4BSU - chains F and H of the 4 polymer chains in the assembly; structure by X-ray diffraction, 3.20 A resolution.

[Chain F]
Name: Leucine-rich repeat-containing G-protein coupled receptor 5
Organism: Homo sapiens
Reference sequence: O75473 (LGR5_HUMAN); residues 22-543 here = UniProt positions 22-543
Sequence (539 residues; numbered 8 to 546; the number before each row is that of its first residue):
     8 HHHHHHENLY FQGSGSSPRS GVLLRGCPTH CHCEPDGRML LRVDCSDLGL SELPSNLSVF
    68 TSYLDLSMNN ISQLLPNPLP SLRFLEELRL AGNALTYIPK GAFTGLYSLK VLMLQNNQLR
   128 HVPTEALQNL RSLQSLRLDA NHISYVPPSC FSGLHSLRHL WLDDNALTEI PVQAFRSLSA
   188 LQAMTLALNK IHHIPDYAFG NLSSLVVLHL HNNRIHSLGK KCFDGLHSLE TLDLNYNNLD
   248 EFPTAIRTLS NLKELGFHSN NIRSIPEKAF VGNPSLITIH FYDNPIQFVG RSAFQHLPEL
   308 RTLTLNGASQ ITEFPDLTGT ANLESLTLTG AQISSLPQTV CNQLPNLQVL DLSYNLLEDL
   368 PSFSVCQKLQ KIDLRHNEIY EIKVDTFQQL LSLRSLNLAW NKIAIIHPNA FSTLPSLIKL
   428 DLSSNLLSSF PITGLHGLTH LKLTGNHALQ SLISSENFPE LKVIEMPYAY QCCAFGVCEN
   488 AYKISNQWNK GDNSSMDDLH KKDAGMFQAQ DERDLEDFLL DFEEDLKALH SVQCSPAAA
Unresolved in the structure: 8-29, 486-536, 544-546
Construct notes: expression tag (8-21, 544-546)
UniProt features mapped onto this chain:
  - glycosylation (N-linked (GlcNAc...) asparagine): Asn-63, Asn-77, Asn-208, Asn-500
  - mutagenesis: Asp-146 (D146F: Abolishes activation of Wnt signaling), Asp-170 (D170F: Abolishes activation of Wnt signaling), Ala-190 (A190D: Abolishes activation of Wnt signaling)
Disulfides: Cys-34/Cys-40, Cys-38/Cys-52, Cys-348/Cys-373, Cys-479/Cys-541
Glycans and other covalent adducts: N-acetylglucosamine (NAG) linked to Asn-77, Asn-208
From the paper describing this entry:
  - mutagenesis - S458R: decreased signaling with R-spondin-1 (chain H)
  - mutagenesis - L459R: increased signaling with R-spondin-1 (chain H)
  - mutagenesis - Y289A/D290A, Y289W/D290A, H454A: unchanged signaling with R-spondin-1 (chain H)

[Chain H]
Name: R-spondin-1
Organism: Homo sapiens
Reference sequence: Q2MKA7 (RSPO1_HUMAN); residue numbers follow UniProt; this construct covers 31-146
Sequence (126 residues; each row starts with the number of its first residue):
    29 GSRISAEGSQ ACAKGCELCS EVNGCLKCSP KLFILLERND IRQVGVCLPS CPPGYFDARN
    89 PDMNKCIKCK IEHCEACFSH NFCTKCKEGL YLHKGRCYPA CPEGSSAANG TMECSSPAAA
   149 HHHHHH
Unresolved in the structure: 29-39, 144-154
Construct notes: expression tag (29-30, 147-154)
UniProt features mapped onto this chain:
  - glycosylation: Asn-137 (N-linked (GlcNAc...) asparagine)
  - mutagenesis: Arg-66 (R66A: Strongly reduces activation of Wnt signaling; R66W: Reduces activation of Wnt signaling), Arg-70 (R70C/E: Strongly reduces activation of Wnt signaling), Gln-71 (Q71E: No effect on activation of Wnt signaling; Q71R: Strongly reduces activation of Wnt signaling), Gly-73 (G73E/R: Strongly reduces activation of Wnt signaling), Arg-87 (R87A: Nearly abolishes activation of Wnt signaling), Phe-106 (F106A: Abolishes activation of Wnt signaling. Abolishes LGR4 binding; F106E: Abolishes activation of Wnt signaling), Phe-110 (F110A: Nearly abolishes activation of Wnt signaling; F110E: Abolishes activation of Wnt signaling), Lys-122 (K122A: Strongly reduces affinity for LGR4), Arg-124 (R124A: Strongly reduces affinity for LGR4), Asn-137 (N137Q: Secretion of RSPO1 is decreased. Increased Wnt/beta-catenin signaling-enhancing effects)
Disulfides: Cys-40/Cys-47, Cys-44/Cys-53, Cys-56/Cys-75, Cys-79/Cys-94, Cys-97/Cys-105, Cys-102/Cys-111, Cys-114/Cys-125, Cys-129/Cys-142
From the paper describing this entry:
  - mutagenesis - F106E, F110E: abolished growth
  - mutagenesis - R66W, R70C, Q71R, G73R: unchanged binding to ecto-LGR5
  - mutagenesis - R66W, R70C, Q71R, G73R: decreased signaling
  - mutagenesis - R66W, R70C, Q71R, G73R: unchanged binding to Leucine-rich repeat-containing G-protein coupled receptor 5 (chain F)

[Chain F / chain H interface]
Residue-residue contacts (34; chain F residue first):
  Met-75(F) with Pro-77(H), hydrophobic
  Asn-123(F) with Lys-59(H)
  Gln-141(F) with Glu-141(H), hydrogen bond
  Arg-144(F) with Asp-85(H), salt bridge; Arg-87(H)
  Asp-146(F) with Arg-87(H), salt bridge
  Ala-147(F) with Lys-59(H); Arg-87(H)
  Arg-165(F) with Glu-141(H), salt bridge
  His-166(F) with Phe-110(H); Thr-112(H), hydrogen bond
  Trp-168(F) with Phe-106(H), hydrophobic
  Asp-170(F) with Arg-87(H)
  Asp-171(F) with Lys-59(H)
  Gln-189(F) with Phe-110(H); Lys-122(H)
  Ala-190(F) with Phe-106(H), hydrophobic; Phe-110(H), hydrophobic
  Met-191(F) with Phe-106(H)
  Thr-192(F) with Phe-106(H)
  Leu-195(F) with Arg-87(H); Asn-88(H); Pro-89(H)
  Val-213(F) with Phe-110(H), hydrophobic; Lys-122(H)
  Val-214(F) with Phe-106(H), hydrophobic; Asn-109(H); Phe-110(H), hydrophobic
  His-218(F) with Arg-87(H)
  Asn-219(F) with Asn-88(H); Pro-89(H)
  Ser-235(F) with Lys-122(H), hydrogen bond
  Thr-238(F) with Asn-109(H)
  Glu-261(F) with His-108(H), salt bridge
Interface residues without a listed pair, chain F (26 interface residues in all): Gln-122, Leu-167, His-216
Interface residues without a listed pair, chain H (15 interface residues in all): Ser-107, Gly-123
The authors on this interface:
  - hot spots on chain F (mutagenesis) - R144E, D171A, A190D, V214W: decreased signaling with R-spondin-1 (chain H)
  - hot spots on chain F (mutagenesis) - D146F, D170F: abolished signaling with R-spondin-1 (chain H)
  - hot spots on chain H (mutagenesis) - F106E, F110E: abolished binding to Leucine-rich repeat-containing G-protein coupled receptor 5 (chain F)
  - hot spots on chain H (mutagenesis) - K59E, R87E: decreased signaling with Leucine-rich repeat-containing G-protein coupled receptor 5 (chain F)

[Overview]
26 residues of chain F face 15 of chain H across their interface, with 3 hydrogen bonds and 4 salt bridges.
Polar contacts include Arg-144(F)/Asp-85(H), Asp-146(F)/Arg-87(H) and Arg-165(F)/Glu-141(H). From the paper:
S458R, R144E and D171A of chain F, among others, reduce signaling with R-spondin-1 (chain H); R66W, R70C and
Q71R of chain H, among others, reduce signaling; 19 substitutions were tested in all.
Here chain F is Leucine-rich repeat-containing G-protein coupled receptor 5 and chain H is R-spondin-1, both
from Homo sapiens. Entry 4BSU (Structure of the ectodomain of LGR5 in complex with R-spondin-1 (Fu1Fu2) in C2
crystal form) was determined by X-ray diffraction, deposited together with 4BSO, 4BSP, 4BSR, 4BSS and 4BST.
